7ENN - chains G and I of the 11 polymer chains in the assembly; structure by electron microscopy, 2.80 A resolution.

Chain G:
Molecule: Histone H2A type 1
From: Xenopus laevis
Reference sequence: P06897 (H2A1_XENLA); residues 1-129 here correspond to UniProt positions 2-130 (UniProt number = residue number + 1)
Chain sequence (129 residues; each row starts with the number of its first residue):
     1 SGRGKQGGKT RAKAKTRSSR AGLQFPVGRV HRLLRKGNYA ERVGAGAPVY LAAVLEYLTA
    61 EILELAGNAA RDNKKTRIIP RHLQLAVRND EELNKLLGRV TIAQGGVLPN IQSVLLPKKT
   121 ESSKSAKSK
Unresolved in the structure: 1-11, 119-129
Sequence notes: conflict Arg99 (Gly100 in P06897), Ser123 (Ala124 in P06897)
Curated features (UniProtKB/Swiss-Prot):
  - modified residue: Ser1 (N-acetylserine), Lys5 (N6-(2-hydroxyisobutyryl)lysine), Lys9 (N6-(2-hydroxyisobutyryl)lysine), Lys36 (N6-(2-hydroxyisobutyryl)lysine), Lys74 (N6-(2-hydroxyisobutyryl)lysine), Lys75 (N6-(2-hydroxyisobutyryl)lysine), Lys95 (N6-(2-hydroxyisobutyryl)lysine), Gln104 (N5-methylglutamine), Lys118 (N6-(2-hydroxyisobutyryl)lysine)
  - cross-link (Glycyl lysine isopeptide (Lys-Gly)): Lys13 (interchain with G-Cter in ubiquitin), Lys15 (interchain with G-Cter in ubiquitin), Lys119 (interchain with G-Cter in ubiquitin)

Chain I:
Molecule: 167-nt DNA strand
Sequence (167 nucleotides; each row starts with the number of its first residue; numbers below 1 keep their minus sign (DC-9 is residue -9)):
    -9 CGCGGCCGCC CTGGAGAATC CCGGTGCCGA GGCCGCTCAA TTGGTCGTAG ACAGCTCTAG
    51 CACCGCTTAA ACGCACGTAC GCGCTGTCCC CCGCGTTTTA ACCGCCAAGG GGATTACTCC
   111 CTAGTCTCCA GGCACGTGTC AGATATATAC ATCCTGAAGC TTGTCGA
Unresolved in the structure: -9 to 1, 148-157

Interface between chain G and chain I:
Contacting residue pairs (13; chain G residue first):
  Ala12(G) - DG33(I)  phosphate contact
  Ala14(G) - DT31(I)  phosphate contact
  Ala14(G) - DT32(I)  phosphate contact
  Lys15(G) - DT31(I)  phosphate contact
  Lys15(G) - DT32(I)  hydrogen bond to the phosphate
  Thr16(G) - DT31(I)  phosphate contact
  Arg17(G) - DT31(I)  salt bridge to the phosphate
  Arg20(G) - DT32(I)  salt bridge to the phosphate
  Gly28(G) - DT31(I)  phosphate contact
  Arg29(G) - DA30(I)  phosphate contact
  Arg32(G) - DA30(I)  salt bridge to the phosphate
  Arg42(G) - DA39(I)  sugar contact
  Arg77(G) - DA20(I)  sugar contact
Interface residues without a listed pair, chain G (12 interface residues in all): Lys13

In short:
Chain G and chain I form an interface of 12 and 6 residues respectively; the contacts include 1 hydrogen bond
and 3 salt bridges. Among the polar pairs are Lys15(G)-DT32(I), Arg17(G)-DT31(I) and Arg20(G)-DT32(I).
Here chain G is Histone H2A type 1 (Xenopus laevis) and chain I is a 167-nt DNA strand. Entry 7ENN (The
structure of ALC1 bound to the nucleosome) was determined by electron microscopy.
